PDB entry 5H9E | X-ray diffraction, 3.21 A resolution | chains G and N of the 14 polymer chains in the assembly

== Chain G ==
Protein: CRISPR system Cascade subunit CasC
Organism: Escherichia coli (strain K12)
Reference sequence: Q46899 (CASC_ECOLI); numbering as in UniProt (aligned over 1-363)
Chain sequence (363 residues; each row starts with the number of its first residue):
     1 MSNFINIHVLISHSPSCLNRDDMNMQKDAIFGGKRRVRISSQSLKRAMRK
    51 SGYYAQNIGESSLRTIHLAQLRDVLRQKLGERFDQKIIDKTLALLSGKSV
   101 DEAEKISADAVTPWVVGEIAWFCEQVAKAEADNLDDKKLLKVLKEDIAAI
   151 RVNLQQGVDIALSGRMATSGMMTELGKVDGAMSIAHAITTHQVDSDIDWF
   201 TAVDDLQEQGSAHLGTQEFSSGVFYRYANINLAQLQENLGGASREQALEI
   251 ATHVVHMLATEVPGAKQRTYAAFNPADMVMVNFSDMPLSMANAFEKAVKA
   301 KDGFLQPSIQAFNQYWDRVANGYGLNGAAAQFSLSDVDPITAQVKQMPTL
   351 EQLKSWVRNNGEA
Disordered / not traced: 1, 336-342, 363

== Chain N ==
Molecule: DNA (47-MER) Target
Sequence (47 nucleotides; row label = number of the first residue in the row):
     1 CTGTTGGCAAGCCAGGATCTGAACAATACCGTCATCGAGCACTGCAC
Disordered / not traced: 41-47

== Interface between chain G and chain N ==
Contacting residue pairs (17):
  Asp-109(G) with DA22(N), sugar contact; DA23(N), sugar contact
  Ala-110(G) with DA22(N), base contact; DA23(N), base contact
  Met-166(G) with DA23(N), base contact
  Thr-168(G) with DA23(N), sugar contact; DC24(N), sugar contact
  Gln-209(G) with DC12(N), hydrogen bond to the base; DC13(N), hydrogen bond to the base
  Gly-210(G) with DC13(N), hydrogen bond to the base; DA14(N), base contact
  Ser-211(G) with DA14(N), hydrogen bond to the base
  Ala-212(G) with DG15(N), sugar contact
  His-213(G) with DG15(N), hydrogen bond to the phosphate; DG16(N), stacking on the base
  Leu-214(G) with DA14(N), base contact; DG15(N), hydrogen bond to the sugar
Also at the interface, not in a pair above, chain G (14 interface residues in all): Phe-200, Ala-202, Gln-207, Gly-215

== Summary ==
The interface between chain G and chain N involves 14 residues on one side and 8 on the other; the contacts
include 6 hydrogen bonds and 1 aromatic stacking contact. Polar contacts include Gln-209(G)/DC12(N),
Gln-209(G)/DC13(N) and Gly-210(G)/DC13(N).
Here chain G is CRISPR system Cascade subunit CasC (Escherichia coli (strain K12)) and chain N is DNA (47-MER)
Target. Entry 5H9E (Crystal structure of E. coli Cascade bound to a PAM-containing dsDNA target (32-nt spacer)
at 3.20 ...) was determined by X-ray diffraction, deposited together with 5H9F.
